6Q61 - chain A; structure by X-ray diffraction, 1.30 A resolution.

Chain A:
Name: Kunitz-type conkunitzin-S1
Source organism: Conus striatus
Reference sequence: P0C1X2 (VKTS1_CONST); residues 1-60 here correspond to UniProt positions 27-86 (UniProt number = residue number + 26)
Sequence (61 residues; numbered 1 to 61; the number before each row is that of its first residue):
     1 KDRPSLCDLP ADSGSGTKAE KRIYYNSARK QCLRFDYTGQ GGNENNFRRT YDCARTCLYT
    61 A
Disordered / not traced: 1, 61
Construct notes: conflict Ala54 (Gln80 in P0C1X2); expression tag (61)
Disulfides: Cys32-Cys53
Curated features (UniProtKB/Swiss-Prot):
  - modified residue: Thr60 (Threonine amide)

Summary:
Chain A is Kunitz-type conkunitzin-S1 (Conus striatus); the structure, Pore-modulating toxins exploit inherent
slow inactivation to block K+ channels, was determined by X-ray diffraction together with 6Q6C from the same
study.
